Entry 3ENS (X-ray diffraction, 2.30 A resolution); this record covers chains A and B.

Chain A:
Name: Factor X light chain
Source organism: Homo sapiens
Notes: EC 3.4.21.6; fragment: sequence database residues 93-178
UniProt: P00742 (FA10_HUMAN); residues 85-178 here = UniProt positions 85-178
Sequence (94 residues; row label = number of the first residue in the row):
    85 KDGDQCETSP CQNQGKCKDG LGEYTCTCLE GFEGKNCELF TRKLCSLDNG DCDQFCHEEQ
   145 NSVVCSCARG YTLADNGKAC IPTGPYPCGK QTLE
Disordered / not traced: 85-89, 91-92, 104-106
UniProt features mapped onto this chain:
  - modified residue: Asp103 (3R: -3-hydroxyaspartate)
  - natural variant: Glu91 (E91K: In FA10D), Glu142 (E142K: In FA10D; uncertain significance), Cys149 (C149Y: In FA10D), Cys151 (C151Y: In FA10D)
Disulfide bonds: Cys90-Cys101, Cys95-Cys110, Cys112-Cys121, Cys129-Cys140, Cys136-Cys149, Cys151-Cys164

Chain B:
Name: Activated factor Xa heavy chain
Source organism: Homo sapiens
Notes: EC 3.4.21.6; fragment: sequence database residues 235-472
UniProt: P00742 (FA10_HUMAN); the construct lacks a stretch of the UniProt sequence and is renumbered around it, so the offset changes along the chain: 16-61 = UniProt 235-280; 62-124 = UniProt 282-344; 125-131 = UniProt 346-352; 132-145 = UniProt 355-368; 4 more segments
Sequence (238 residues; each row starts with the number of its first residue; note: 2 numbers in that range are skipped by the numbering (no residue carries them; nothing is unmodelled there); a row labelled like 131A-131B holds insertion residues (131A, then the next letters in order)):
    16 IVGGQECKDG ECPWQALLIN EENEGFCGGT ILSEFYILTA AHCLYQ
   61A A
    62 KRFKVRVGDR NTEQEEGGEA VHEVEVVIKH NRFTKETYDF DIAVLRLKTP ITFRMNVAPA
   122 CLP
  124A E
   125 RDWAEST
131A-131B LM
   132 TQKTGIVSGF GRTH
   147 EKGRQSTRLK MLEVPYVDRN SCKLSSSFII TQNMFCAGY
185A-185B DT
   186 KQEDACQGDS GGPHVTRFKD TYFVTGIVSW GEG
   220 CARK
  223A G
   224 KYGIYTKVTA FLKWIDRSMK TRGLP
UniProt features mapped onto this chain:
  - active site (Charge relay system): His57, Asp102, Ser195
Disulfide bonds: Cys22-Cys27, Cys42-Cys58, Cys168-Cys182, Cys191-Cys220
Residues lining bound ligands:
  - Ca2+ (CA): Arg67, Asp70, Asn72, Thr73, Gln75, Glu76, Glu80
  - methyl (ENS; methyl (2Z)-3-[(3-chloro-1H-indol-7-yl)amino]-2-cyano-3-{[(3S)-2-oxo-1-(2-oxo-2-pyrrolidin-1-ylethyl)azepan-3-yl]amino}acrylate): Glu97, Thr98, Tyr99, Arg143, Glu147, Phe174, Asp189, Ala190, Cys191, Gln192, Ser195, Val213, Ser214, Trp215, Gly216, Gly218, Cys220, Arg222, Gly226, Ile227, Tyr228

Interface between chain A and chain B:
Inter-chain disulfides: Cys172(A)-Cys122(B)
Contacting residue pairs (46):
  Asn133(A) - Trp127(B)  hydrogen bond
  Asn133(A) - Phe203(B)
  Cys136(A) - Lys204(B)  hydrogen bond (backbone-side chain)
  Asp137(A) - Lys204(B)  salt bridge
  Gln138(A) - Trp127(B)  hydrogen bond (backbone-side chain)
  Phe139(A) - Leu123(B)
  Phe139(A) - Pro124(B)  hydrophobic
  Phe139(A) - Glu124A(B)
  Phe139(A) - Trp127(B)  hydrophobic
  Phe139(A) - Phe208(B)  hydrophobic
  Cys140(A) - Trp127(B)
  Ser150(A) - Glu124A(B)  hydrogen bond
  Ala152(A) - Cys122(B)  hydrophobic
  Arg153(A) - Leu47(B)
  Arg153(A) - Ser48(B)
  Arg153(A) - Met242(B)
  Tyr170(A) - Phe114(B)
  Tyr170(A) - Arg115(B)
  Tyr170(A) - Met116(B)  hydrogen bond (side chain-backbone)
  Tyr170(A) - Pro120(B)
  Cys172(A) - Pro120(B)
  Cys172(A) - Ala121(B)
  Cys172(A) - Cys122(B)  disulfide
  Gly173(A) - Trp29(B)
  Gly173(A) - Pro120(B)  hydrogen bond (backbone-backbone)
  Gly173(A) - Ala121(B)
  Gly173(A) - Cys122(B)  hydrogen bond (backbone-side chain)
  Gly173(A) - Asp205(B)
  Gly173(A) - Thr206(B)
  Gly173(A) - Tyr207(B)  hydrogen bond (backbone-backbone)
  Lys174(A) - Trp29(B)
  Lys174(A) - Asp205(B)
  Lys174(A) - Thr206(B)  hydrogen bond
  Gln175(A) - Gly25(B)
  Gln175(A) - Glu26(B)  hydrogen bond (side chain-backbone)
  Gln175(A) - Pro28(B)
  Gln175(A) - Trp29(B)
  Gln175(A) - Tyr207(B)
  Thr176(A) - Gly25(B)  hydrogen bond (backbone-backbone)
  Thr176(A) - Pro28(B)
  Thr176(A) - Arg115(B)
  Thr176(A) - Met116(B)  hydrogen bond
  Thr176(A) - Asn117(B)  hydrogen bond (side chain-backbone)
  Thr176(A) - Ala119(B)
  Leu177(A) - Met116(B)
  Glu178(A) - Met116(B)
Other interface residues (no listed pair), chain A (20 interface residues in all): His141, Tyr155, Pro171
Other interface residues (no listed pair), chain B (28 interface residues in all): Asp24, Val118, Thr131

Overview:
20 residues of chain A and 28 residues of chain B are in contact; the contacts include 1 disulfide bond, 13
hydrogen bonds and 1 salt bridge. Among the polar pairs are Asp137(A)-Lys204(B), Asn133(A)-Trp127(B) and
Cys136(A)-Lys204(B). Ligands of chain B: methyl and Ca2+.
Here chain A is Factor X light chain and chain B is Activated factor Xa heavy chain, both from Homo sapiens.
Entry 3ENS (Crystal structure of human FXA in complex with methyl
(2Z)-3-[(3-chloro-1H-indol-7-yl)amino]-2-cyano-3-{[(3S)-2-oxo-1-(2-oxo-2-pyrrolidin-1-ylethyl)azepan-3-yl]amino}acrylate)
was determined by X-ray diffraction.
